5ZG9 - chains A and C of the 3 polymer chains in the assembly; structure by X-ray diffraction, 2.04 A resolution.

== Chain A ==
Name: MoSub1
Organism: Magnaporthe oryzae (strain P131)
UniProtKB: L7IX95 (L7IX95_MAGOP); residues 1-158 here correspond to UniProt positions 5-162 (UniProt number = residue number + 4)
Amino-acid sequence (169 residues; each row starts with the number of its first residue; numbers below 1 keep their minus sign (Met-10 is residue -10)):
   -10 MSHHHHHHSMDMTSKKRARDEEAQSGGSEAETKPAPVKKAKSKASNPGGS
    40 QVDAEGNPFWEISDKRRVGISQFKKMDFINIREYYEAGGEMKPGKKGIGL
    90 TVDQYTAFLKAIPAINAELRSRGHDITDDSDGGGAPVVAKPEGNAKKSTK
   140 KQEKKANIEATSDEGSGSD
Not modelled in the structure: -10 to 33, 117-158
Differences from the reference sequence: expression tag (-10 to 0)

== Chain C ==
Molecule: 20-nt DNA strand
Sequence (20 nucleotides; row label = number of the first residue in the row):
     1 TTTTTTTTTTTTTTTTTTTG
Not modelled in the structure: 13-20

== Interface between chain A and chain C ==
Pairs across the interface (21; chain A residue first):
  Ser60(A) - DT11(C)  hydrogen bond to the base
  Phe62(A) - DT11(C)  stacking on the base
  Lys63(A) - DT12(C)  base contact
  Met65(A) - DT12(C)  hydrogen bond to the base
  Phe67(A) - DT11(C)  phosphate contact
  Phe67(A) - DT12(C)  sugar contact
  Asn69(A) - DT10(C)  base contact
  Asn69(A) - DT11(C)  hydrogen bond to the sugar
  Arg71(A) - DT10(C)  hydrogen bond to the base
  Arg71(A) - DT11(C)  sugar contact
  Tyr73(A) - DT10(C)  base contact
  Tyr74(A) - DT9(C)  stacking on the base
  Pro82(A) - DT9(C)  sugar contact
  Pro82(A) - DT10(C)  sugar contact
  Gly83(A) - DT9(C)  base contact
  Gly83(A) - DT10(C)  sugar contact
  Lys84(A) - DT8(C)  hydrogen bond to the base
  Lys84(A) - DT9(C)  hydrogen bond to the base
  Gly88(A) - DT12(C)  sugar contact
  Thr90(A) - DT12(C)  sugar contact
  Gln93(A) - DT12(C)  hydrogen bond to the phosphate
Also at the interface, not in a pair above, chain C (6 interface residues in all): DT7

== Overview ==
Chain A and chain C form an interface of 15 and 6 residues respectively, with 7 hydrogen bonds and 2 aromatic
stacking contacts. Polar contacts include Ser60(A)-DT11(C), Met65(A)-DT12(C) and Arg71(A)-DT10(C).
Chain A is MoSub1 (Magnaporthe oryzae (strain P131)) and chain C is a 20-nt DNA strand; the structure, Crystal
structure of MoSub1-ssDNA complex in phosphate buffer, was determined by X-ray diffraction.
